8WRC - chains A and P of the 22 polymer chains in the assembly; structure by X-ray diffraction, 3.59 A resolution.

== Chain A ==
Molecule: 16S rRNA
Organism: Thermus thermophilus HB8
Sequence (1522 nucleotides; each row starts with the number of its first residue; note: 42 numbers in that range are skipped by the numbering (no residue carries them; nothing is unmodelled there); a row labelled like 190A-190L holds insertion residues (190A, then the next letters in order); numbering starts at 0):
     0 UUUGUUGGAG AGUCUGAUCC UGGCUCAGGG UGAACGCUGG CGGCGUGCCU AAGACAUGCA
    60 AGUCGUGCGG G
    73 CCGCGGGGUU UU
    88 ACUCCG
    95 UGGUC
   101 AGCGGCGGAC GGGUGAGUAA CGCGUGGGU
  129A G
   130 ACCUACCCGG AAGAGGGGGA CAACCCGGGG AAACUCGGGC UAAUCCCCCA UGUGGACCCG
   190 C
190A-190L CCCUUGGGGUGU
   191 GUCCAAAGGG CUUU
   216 GCCCGCUUCC GGAUGGGCCC GCGUCCCAUC AGCUAGUUGG UGGGGUAAUG GCCCACCAAG
   276 GCGACGACGG GUAGCCGGUC UGAGAGGAUG GCCGGCCACA GGGGCACUGA GACACGGGCC
   336 CCACUCCUAC GGGAGGCAGC AGUUAGGAAU CUUCCGCAAU GGGCGCAAGC CUGACGGAGC
   396 GACGCCGCUU GGAGGAAGAA GCCCUUCGGG GUGUAAACUC CUGAA
   442 CCCGGGACGA AACCCCCGAC GA
   474 GGGGACUGAC GGUACCGGG
   494 GUAAUAGCGC CGGCCAACUC CGUGCCAGCA GCCXCGGUAA UACGGAGGGC GCGAGCGUUA
   554 CCCGGAUUCA CUGGGCGUAA AGGGCGUGUA GGCGGCCUGG GGCGUCCCAU GUGAAAGACC
   614 ACGGCUCAAC CGUGGGGGAG CGUGGGAUAC GCUCAGGCUA GACGGUGGGA GAGGGUGGUG
   674 GAAUUCCCGG AGUAGCGGUG AAAUGCGCAG AUACCGGGAG GAACGCCGAU GGCGAAGGCA
   734 GCCACCUGGU CCACCCGUGA CGCUGAGGCG CGAAAGCGUG GGGAGCAAAC CGGAUUAGAU
   794 ACCCGGGUAG UCCACGCCCU AAACGAUGCG CGCUAGGUCU CUGGGUCU
   848 CCUGGGGGCC GAAGCUAACG CGUUAAGCGC GCCGCCUGGG GAGUACGGCC GCAAGGCUGA
   908 AACUCAAAGG AAUUGACGGG GGCCCGCACA AGCGGUGGAG CAUGUGGUUU AAUUCGAAGX
   968 AACGCGAAGA ACCUUACCAG GCCUUGACAU GCUAGG
 1003A G
  1004 AACCCGGGUG AAAGCCUGGG GUGCCCC
1030A-1030D GCGA
  1031 GGGGAGCCCU AGCACAGGUG CUGCAUGGCC GUCGUCAGCU CGUGCCGUGA GGUGUUGGGU
  1091 UAAGUCCCGC AACGAGCGCA ACCCCCGCCG UUAGUUGCCA GCGGUUCGGC CGGGCACUCU
  1151 AACGGGACUG CCCGCGAAA
  1171 GCGGGAGGAA GGAGGGGACG ACGUCUGGUC AGCAUGGCCC UUACGGCCUG GGCGACACAC
  1231 GUGCUACAAU GCCCACUACA AAGCGAUGCC ACCCGGCAAC GGGGAGCUAA UCGCAAAAAG
  1291 GUGGGCCCAG UUCGGAUUGG GGUCUGCAAC CCGACCCCAU GAAGCCGGAA UCGCUAGUAA
  1351 UCGCGGAUCA G
 1361A C
  1362 CAUGCCGCGG UGAAUACGUU CCCGGGCCUU GUACACACXG CCXGUXACGC CAUGGGAGCG
  1422 GGCUCUACCC GAAGUCGCCG GG
  1446 AGCCUACGGG
  1459 CAGGCGCCGA GGGUAGGGCC CGUGACUGGG GCGAAGUCGU AACAAGGUAG CUGUACCGGA
  1519 AGGUGCGGCU GGAUCCACUC CUUUCU
Unresolved in the structure: 0-4, 1533-1538
Construct notes: conflict U0, C13 (U in NR_037066), C1534 (A1507 in NR_037066), A1535 (C1508 in NR_037066), C1543 (U1514 in NR_037066); insertion (1027, 1031, 1244-1245, 1540-1541)
Modified positions: PSU (pseudouridine-5'-monophosphate) at position 516, G7M (N7-methyl-guanosine-5'-monophosphate) at position 527, M2G (N2-dimethylguanosine-5'-monophosphate) at position 966, 5MC (5-methylcytidine-5'-monophosphate) at position 967, 2MG (2N-methylguanosine-5'-monophosphate) at position 1207, 5MC (5-methylcytidine-5'-monophosphate) at position 1400, 4OC (4n,o2'-methylcytidine-5'-monophosphate) at position 1402, 5MC (5-methylcytidine-5'-monophosphate) at position 1404, 5MC (5-methylcytidine-5'-monophosphate) at position 1407, UR3 (3-methyluridine-5'-monophoshate) at position 1498, MA6 (6N-dimethyladenosine-5'-monophoshate) at position 1518, MA6 (6N-dimethyladenosine-5'-monophoshate) at position 1519, PSU (pseudouridine-5'-monophosphate) at position 1540, PSU (pseudouridine-5'-monophosphate) at position 1541
Covalent attachments: covalent link 5MC_1407/G1494
Metal / ion sites: Mg2+ site 1: U5 (shared with 1 residue of chain H); Mg2+ site 2 near G21 (its only coordinating residue here); Mg2+ site 3: C48, U49, G115; Mg2+ site 4: C58, U387, G388; Mg2+ site 5: A59, U387; Mg2+ site 6 near G70 (its only coordinating residue here); Mg2+ site 7: G80, U81; Mg2+ site 8 near U82 (its only coordinating residue here); Mg2+ site 9: U83, U84; Mg2+ site 10: G107, G326; Mg2+ site 11: A109, G331; Mg2+ site 12 near G111 (its only coordinating residue here); 121 more Mg2+ sites not listed

== Chain P ==
Name: 30S ribosomal protein S16
Organism: Thermus thermophilus HB8
UniProt: Q5SJH3 (RS16_THET8); residues 1-88 here = UniProt positions 1-88
Sequence (88 residues; row label = number of the first residue in the row):
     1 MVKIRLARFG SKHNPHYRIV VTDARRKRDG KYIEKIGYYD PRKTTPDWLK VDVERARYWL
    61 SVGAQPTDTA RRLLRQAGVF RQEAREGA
Unresolved in the structure: 84-88
Metal / ion sites: Mg2+ site 1 near Lys-27 (its only coordinating residue here); Mg2+ site 2: Arg-81 (shared with G474(A) of chain A)

== How chain A and chain P interact ==
Pairs across the interface (88):
  C43(A) with Lys-12(P), phosphate contact; His-13(P), phosphate contact
  G44(A) with Ser-11(P), phosphate contact; Lys-12(P), hydrogen bond to the phosphate
  C110(A) with Arg-25(P), hydrogen bond to the sugar
  G111(A) with Lys-27(P), salt bridge to the phosphate
  G112(A) with Lys-27(P), salt bridge to the phosphate
  A134(A) with Met-1(P), base contact; Arg-25(P), base contact
  C135(A) with Met-1(P), hydrogen bond to the base
  C136(A) with Val-62(P), base contact; Gly-63(P), hydrogen bond to the sugar
  C137(A) with Ser-61(P), hydrogen bond to the sugar; Val-62(P), sugar contact; Gly-63(P), sugar contact
  G227(A) with Val-62(P), hydrogen bond to the base
  A228(A) with Tyr-58(P), sugar contact; Trp-59(P), phosphate contact; Val-62(P), sugar contact
  U229(A) with Asp-23(P), sugar contact; Ile-33(P), sugar contact; Trp-59(P), phosphate contact
  G230(A) with Arg-25(P), hydrogen bond to the sugar
  G309(A) with Asp-29(P), sugar contact; Gly-30(P), phosphate contact
  G310(A) with Arg-26(P), salt bridge to the phosphate; Lys-27(P), salt bridge to the phosphate; Gly-30(P), phosphate contact; Lys-31(P), phosphate contact
  C311(A) with Arg-26(P), salt bridge to the phosphate
  A374(A) with Tyr-17(P), hydrogen bond to the sugar
  U375(A) with Leu-6(P), hydrogen bond to the sugar; Tyr-17(P), sugar contact; Arg-28(P), sugar contact; Thr-69(P), hydrogen bond to the phosphate
  G376(A) with Arg-5(P), hydrogen bond to the phosphate; Leu-6(P), hydrogen bond to the phosphate; Arg-28(P), sugar contact; Thr-67(P), hydrogen bond to the phosphate
  G377(A) with Lys-3(P), salt bridge to the phosphate; Arg-5(P), salt bridge to the phosphate; Ala-24(P), sugar contact
  C390(A) with Arg-28(P), hydrogen bond to the phosphate
  G391(A) with Arg-8(P), phosphate contact; Arg-28(P), salt bridge to the phosphate
  G392(A) with Arg-8(P), salt bridge to the phosphate; Lys-12(P), phosphate contact; His-13(P), hydrogen bond to the phosphate
  A393(A) with Lys-12(P), salt bridge to the phosphate; His-13(P), salt bridge to the phosphate
  C449(A) with Arg-42(P), hydrogen bond to the base; Lys-43(P), phosphate contact
  G450(A) with Pro-15(P), sugar contact; Pro-41(P), sugar contact; Lys-43(P), salt bridge to the phosphate
  A451(A) with Arg-72(P), sugar contact
  A452(A) with Lys-43(P), salt bridge to the phosphate; Arg-72(P), salt bridge to the phosphate
  A453(A) with Asp-68(P), hydrogen bond to the sugar; Arg-72(P), sugar contact
  C454(A) with Asp-68(P), hydrogen bond to the sugar
  G462(A) with Gln-82(P), hydrogen bond to the base
  A463(A) with Arg-75(P), salt bridge to the phosphate; Phe-80(P), sugar contact; Arg-81(P), sugar contact; Gln-82(P), hydrogen bond to the sugar; Glu-83(P), hydrogen bond to the sugar
  G474(A) with Arg-75(P), salt bridge to the phosphate; Arg-81(P), sugar contact; Glu-83(P), sugar contact
  A608(A) with Arg-18(P), hydrogen bond to the sugar; Tyr-32(P), sugar contact
  A609(A) with Arg-18(P), salt bridge to the phosphate
  G616(A) with Thr-45(P), sugar contact
  G617(A) with Thr-44(P), sugar contact; Thr-45(P), sugar contact
  C623(A) with Ser-11(P), sugar contact
  C624(A) with Phe-9(P), phosphate contact; Ser-11(P), sugar contact; Asn-14(P), hydrogen bond to the sugar; His-16(P), sugar contact
  G625(A) with Phe-9(P), phosphate contact; His-16(P), sugar contact
  U626(A) with Arg-18(P), salt bridge to the phosphate; Lys-35(P), salt bridge to the phosphate; Tyr-38(P), phosphate contact
  G627(A) with Lys-35(P), salt bridge to the phosphate; Lys-50(P), salt bridge to the phosphate
Interface residues without a listed pair, chain A (46 interface residues in all): G231, G378, C483, A607
Interface residues without a listed pair, chain P (52 interface residues in all): Val-2, Gly-10, Tyr-39, Leu-60, Gln-65

== Overview ==
Chain A and chain P form an interface of 46 and 52 residues respectively, with 23 hydrogen bonds and 21 salt
bridges. Polar contacts include C135(A)/Met-1(P), G227(A)/Val-62(P) and C449(A)/Arg-42(P). C48(A), U49(A) and
G115(A) form the Mg2+ site 3.
Here chain A is 16S rRNA and chain P is 30S ribosomal protein S16, both from Thermus thermophilus HB8. Entry
8WRC (Time-Resolved Ambient Temperature Kineto-Crystallographic Structure of Initiation Factor in Complex with
Ribosome) was determined by X-ray diffraction.
